PDB entry 5CCH | X-ray diffraction, 3.60 A resolution | chains B and C of the 6 polymer chains in the assembly

Chain B:
Name: Syntaxin-1A
Organism: Rattus norvegicus
UniProt: P32851 (STX1A_RAT); residues 191-256 here = UniProt positions 191-256
Amino-acid sequence (67 residues; each row starts with the number of its first residue):
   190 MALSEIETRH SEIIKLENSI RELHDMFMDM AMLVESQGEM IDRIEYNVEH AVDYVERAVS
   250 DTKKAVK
Sequence notes: initiating methionine (190)
Swiss-Prot annotation at these positions:
  - site: Lys-253, Ala-254 (Microbial infection: Cleavage)
  - cross-link (Glycyl lysine isopeptide (Lys-Gly)): Lys-252 (interchain with G-Cter in SUMO), Lys-253 (interchain with G-Cter in SUMO), Lys-256 (interchain with G-Cter in SUMO)

Chain C:
Name: Synaptosomal-associated protein 25
Organism: Rattus norvegicus
UniProt: P60881 (SNP25_RAT), isoform P60881-2; numbering as in UniProt (aligned over 7-83)
Amino-acid sequence (77 residues; numbered 7 to 83; the number before each row is that of its first residue):
     7 MRNELEEMQR RADQLADESL ESTRRMLQLV EESKDAGIRT LVMLDEQGEQ LDRVEEGMNH
    67 INQDMKEAEK NLKDLGK
Disordered / not traced: 7-9

Interface between chain B and chain C:
Pairs across the interface (55):
  His-199(B) / Glu-24(C)  salt bridge
  His-199(B) / Ser-25(C)  hydrogen bond
  Ile-202(B) / Ser-25(C)
  Ile-202(B) / Ser-28(C)
  Ile-202(B) / Met-32(C)
  Ile-203(B) / Ser-28(C)
  Leu-205(B) / Met-32(C)  hydrophobic
  Glu-206(B) / Ser-28(C)  hydrogen bond
  Glu-206(B) / Arg-31(C)
  Glu-206(B) / Met-32(C)
  Ile-209(B) / Leu-35(C)  hydrophobic
  Ile-209(B) / Val-36(C)  hydrophobic
  Arg-210(B) / Arg-31(C)
  Arg-210(B) / Leu-35(C)
  His-213(B) / Leu-35(C)
  His-213(B) / Glu-38(C)  salt bridge
  His-213(B) / Ser-39(C)
  Phe-216(B) / Ser-39(C)
  Phe-216(B) / Gly-43(C)
  Met-217(B) / Ala-42(C)  hydrophobic
  Met-219(B) / Thr-46(C)
  Ala-220(B) / Arg-45(C)
  Ala-220(B) / Thr-46(C)
  Ala-220(B) / Met-49(C)
  Val-223(B) / Thr-46(C)
  Val-223(B) / Met-49(C)  hydrophobic
  Val-223(B) / Leu-50(C)  hydrophobic
  Val-223(B) / Gln-53(C)  hydrogen bond (backbone-side chain)
  Glu-224(B) / Arg-45(C)  salt bridge
  Glu-224(B) / Met-49(C)
  Gly-227(B) / Gln-53(C)
  Ile-230(B) / Gln-53(C)
  Ile-230(B) / Gln-56(C)
  Ile-230(B) / Leu-57(C)  hydrophobic
  Asp-231(B) / Gln-56(C)  hydrogen bond
  Glu-234(B) / Gln-56(C)  hydrogen bond
  Glu-234(B) / Arg-59(C)  salt bridge
  Glu-234(B) / Val-60(C)
  Val-237(B) / Val-60(C)  hydrophobic
  Val-237(B) / Met-64(C)  hydrophobic
  Ala-240(B) / Ile-67(C)  hydrophobic
  Val-241(B) / Gly-63(C)
  Val-241(B) / His-66(C)
  Val-241(B) / Ile-67(C)  hydrophobic
  Val-244(B) / Ile-67(C)  hydrophobic
  Val-244(B) / Asp-70(C)
  Val-244(B) / Met-71(C)  hydrophobic
  Glu-245(B) / His-66(C)  salt bridge
  Val-248(B) / Asp-70(C)
  Val-248(B) / Glu-73(C)
  Val-248(B) / Ala-74(C)  hydrophobic
  Thr-251(B) / Asn-77(C)  hydrogen bond
  Lys-252(B) / Asn-77(C)
  Val-255(B) / Asn-77(C)
  Val-255(B) / Asp-80(C)
Interface residues without a listed pair, chain B (32 interface residues in all): Leu-192, Ile-195, Gln-226, Ile-233, Ala-254
Interface residues without a listed pair, chain C (34 interface residues in all): Met-14, Leu-21, Leu-78, Leu-81

Overview:
Chain B and chain C form an interface of 32 and 34 residues respectively, with 6 hydrogen bonds and 5 salt
bridges. Polar pairs include His-199(B)/Glu-24(C), His-213(B)/Glu-38(C) and Glu-224(B)/Arg-45(C).
Here chain B is Syntaxin-1A and chain C is Synaptosomal-associated protein 25, both from Rattus norvegicus.
Entry 5CCH (Structure of the Ca2+-bound synaptotagmin-1 SNARE complex (short unit cell form)) was determined
by X-ray diffraction (same publication as 5CCG, 5CCI and 5CCJ).
